Entry 1S00 (X-ray diffraction, 2.60 A resolution); this record covers chains L and M of the 3 polymer chains in the assembly.

Chain L:
Protein: Reaction center protein L chain
Organism: Rhodobacter sphaeroides
Reference sequence: P02954 (RCEL_RHOSH); residues 1-281 here = UniProt positions 1-281
Amino-acid sequence (281 residues; numbered 1 to 281; the number before each row is that of its first residue):
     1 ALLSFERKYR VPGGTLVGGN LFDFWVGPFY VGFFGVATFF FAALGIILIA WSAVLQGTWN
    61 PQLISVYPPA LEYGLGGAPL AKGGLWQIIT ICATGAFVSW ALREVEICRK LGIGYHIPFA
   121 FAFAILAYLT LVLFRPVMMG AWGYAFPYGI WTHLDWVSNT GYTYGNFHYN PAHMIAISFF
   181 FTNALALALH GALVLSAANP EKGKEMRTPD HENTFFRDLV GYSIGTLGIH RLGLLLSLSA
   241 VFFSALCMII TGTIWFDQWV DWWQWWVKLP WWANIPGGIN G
Differences from the reference sequence: engineered mutation Asn-213 (Asp in P02954)
Metal / ion sites: Fe2+: His-190, His-230 (shared with His-219(M), Glu-234(M), His-266(M) of chain M)
Residues lining bound ligands:
  - bacteriochlorophyll a (BCL), molecule 1: Ile-46, Ile-49, Phe-97, Tyr-128, Leu-131, Phe-146, Ile-150, Trp-151, His-153, Leu-154, Trp-156, Val-157
  - bacteriochlorophyll a (BCL), molecule 2: Phe-97, Phe-121, Ala-124, Ile-125, Ala-127, Tyr-128, Leu-131, Trp-156, Val-157, Ser-158, Thr-160, Gly-161, Tyr-162, Asn-166, Phe-167, His-168, His-173, Ala-176, Ile-177, Phe-180, Phe-181, Val-241, Ser-244, Ala-245, Cys-247, Met-248
  - bacteriochlorophyll a (BCL), molecule 3: Val-157, Tyr-162, His-168, Phe-181
  - bacteriochlorophyll a (BCL), molecule 4: His-168, Met-174, Ile-177, Ser-178, Phe-181, Thr-182, Leu-185
  - bacteriopheophytin a (BPH), molecule 1: Thr-38, Phe-41, Ala-42, Gly-45, Ile-46, Ile-49, Ile-89, Cys-92, Ala-93, Ala-96, Phe-97, Trp-100, Glu-104, Ile-117, Ala-120, Phe-121, Phe-123, Ala-124, Tyr-128, Phe-146, Tyr-148, Gly-149, Ile-150, His-153, Phe-180, Ser-237, Leu-238, Val-241
  - bacteriopheophytin a (BPH), molecule 2: Phe-181, Ala-184, Leu-185, Ala-188, Leu-189, Phe-216, Leu-219, Val-220
  - ubiquinone-10 (U10): Ser-178, Phe-179, Thr-182, Ala-186, Leu-189, His-190, Leu-193, Val-194, Glu-212, Asn-213, Phe-216, Val-220, Gly-221, Tyr-222, Ser-223, Ile-224, Gly-225, Thr-226, Ile-229, Leu-232, Leu-236

Chain M:
Protein: Reaction center protein M chain
Organism: Rhodobacter sphaeroides
Reference sequence: P02953 (RCEM_RHOSH); numbering as in UniProt (aligned over 1-307)
Amino-acid sequence (307 residues; row label = number of the first residue in the row):
     1 AEYQNIFSQV QVRGPADLGM TEDVNLANRS GVGPFSTLLG WFGNAQLGPI YLGSLGVLSL
    61 FSGLMWFFTI GIWFWYQAGW NPAVFLRDLF FFSLEPPAPE YGLSFAAPLK EGGLWLIASF
   121 FMFVAVWSWW GRTYLRAQAL GMGKHTAWAF LSAIWLWMVL GFIRPILMGS WSEAVPYGIF
   181 SHLDWTNNFS LVHGNLFYNP FHGLSIAFLY GSALLFAMHG ATILAVSRFG GECELEQIAD
   241 RGTAAERAAL FWRWTMGFNA TMEGIHRWAI WMAVLVTLTG GIGILLSGTV VDNWYVWGQN
   301 HGMAPLN
Not modelled in the structure: 302-307
Differences from the reference sequence: engineered mutation Cys-233 (Arg in P02953)
Metal / ion sites: Fe2+: His-219, Glu-234, His-266 (shared with His-190(L), His-230(L) of chain L)
Residues lining bound ligands:
  - bacteriochlorophyll a (BCL), molecule 1: Trp-66, Met-122, Val-126, Phe-150, Ala-153, Ile-154, Leu-156, Trp-157, Leu-160, Trp-185, Thr-186, Asn-187, Phe-189, Ser-190, Asn-195, Leu-196, Phe-197, Phe-201, His-202, Ser-205, Ile-206, Leu-209, Tyr-210, Val-276, Thr-277, Gly-280, Gly-281, Gly-283, Ile-284
  - bacteriochlorophyll a (BCL), molecule 2: Met-122, Trp-157, Leu-160, Val-175, Ile-179, His-182, Leu-183, Trp-185, Thr-186
  - bacteriochlorophyll a (BCL), molecule 3: Thr-186, Phe-197, Leu-209, Tyr-210
  - bacteriochlorophyll a (BCL), molecule 4: Phe-197, His-202, Gly-203, Ile-206, Ala-207, Tyr-210, Gly-211, Leu-214
  - bacteriopheophytin a (BPH), molecule 1: Ser-59, Leu-60, Gly-63, Leu-64, Trp-66, Phe-67, Ala-125, Val-126, Trp-129, Thr-133, Thr-146, Ala-149, Phe-150, Ser-152, Ala-153, Ala-273, Val-274, Thr-277
  - bacteriopheophytin a (BPH), molecule 2: Tyr-210, Ala-213, Leu-214, Ala-217, Met-218, Trp-252, Thr-255, Met-256
  - spheroidene (SPO): Trp-66, Phe-67, Phe-68, Ile-70, Gly-71, Ile-72, Phe-74, Trp-75, Phe-85, Leu-89, Phe-105, Trp-115, Leu-116, Ser-119, Phe-120, Met-122, Phe-123, Trp-157, Met-158, Leu-160, Gly-161, Phe-162, Trp-171, Val-175, Pro-176, Tyr-177, Gly-178, Ile-179, His-182
  - ubiquinone-10 (U10): Leu-214, Leu-215, Met-218, His-219, Thr-222, Ile-223, Ala-245, Ala-248, Ala-249, Trp-252, Met-256, Phe-258, Asn-259, Ala-260, Thr-261, Met-262, Ile-265, Trp-268, Met-272

Interface between chain L and chain M:
Residue-residue contacts (221):
  Ala-1(L) with Arg-253(M)
  Leu-3(L) with Leu-250(M), hydrophobic; Arg-253(M); Asn-259(M)
  Phe-5(L) with Arg-241(M); Glu-246(M)
  Glu-6(L) with Leu-250(M); Arg-253(M); Trp-254(M), hydrogen bond
  Lys-8(L) with Glu-246(M), salt bridge
  Tyr-9(L) with Thr-243(M), hydrogen bond; Glu-246(M), hydrogen bond; Arg-247(M); Leu-250(M), hydrophobic; Trp-254(M)
  Arg-10(L) with Trp-254(M)
  Trp-25(L) with Trp-254(M)
  Pro-28(L) with Arg-253(M); Trp-254(M); Gly-257(M)
  Phe-29(L) with Trp-254(M); Thr-255(M); Met-256(M); Gly-257(M)
  Tyr-30(L) with Trp-254(M), hydrogen bond (backbone-backbone)
  Trp-100(L) with Thr-255(M)
  Arg-103(L) with Trp-254(M), hydrogen bond (side chain-backbone); Thr-255(M), hydrogen bond (side chain-backbone)
  Glu-104(L) with Phe-251(M); Thr-255(M)
  Ile-107(L) with Phe-251(M), hydrophobic; Trp-254(M); Thr-255(M)
  Cys-108(L) with Phe-251(M), hydrophobic
  Lys-110(L) with Trp-254(M)
  Leu-111(L) with Arg-247(M), hydrogen bond (backbone-side chain); Leu-250(M); Phe-251(M); Trp-254(M), hydrophobic
  Gly-112(L) with Arg-228(M), hydrogen bond (backbone-side chain); Phe-229(M)
  Ile-113(L) with Ala-225(M); Val-226(M), hydrophobic; Arg-228(M); Phe-229(M), hydrophobic; Arg-247(M); Phe-251(M), hydrophobic
  Gly-114(L) with Ala-225(M), hydrogen bond (backbone-backbone); Arg-228(M)
  Tyr-115(L) with Glu-2(M)
  His-116(L) with Gln-4(M), hydrogen bond (side chain-backbone); Ala-221(M); Leu-224(M); Ala-225(M)
  Ile-117(L) with Ala-221(M); Thr-222(M); Phe-251(M), hydrophobic; Trp-252(M), hydrophobic
  Trp-151(L) with Phe-197(M)
  Leu-154(L) with Phe-197(M)
  Asp-155(L) with Tyr-198(M)
  Val-157(L) with Phe-197(M), hydrophobic
  Ser-158(L) with Asn-195(M); Phe-197(M)
  Tyr-162(L) with Asn-187(M), hydrogen bond; Leu-191(M)
  Asn-166(L) with Leu-183(M); Asn-187(M)
  His-168(L) with Leu-183(M), hydrogen bond (side chain-backbone); Thr-186(M); Asn-187(M)
  Tyr-169(L) with Phe-180(M); Asp-184(M), hydrogen bond
  Met-174(L) with Phe-180(M), hydrophobic; Leu-183(M), hydrophobic
  Phe-180(L) with Leu-209(M); Ala-213(M), hydrophobic
  Phe-181(L) with Leu-209(M), hydrophobic
  Asn-183(L) with Ser-212(M), hydrogen bond (side chain-backbone); Ala-213(M); Phe-216(M)
  Ala-184(L) with Ala-273(M)
  Ala-186(L) with Phe-216(M)
  Leu-187(L) with Ser-212(M); Phe-216(M); Ala-269(M), hydrophobic
  Ala-188(L) with Ile-270(M); Ala-273(M), hydrophobic
  His-190(L) with Phe-216(M); His-219(M), hydrogen bond; Glu-234(M), salt bridge; His-266(M), hydrogen bond
  Gly-191(L) with His-266(M)
  Ala-192(L) with His-145(M); Thr-146(M); Ile-270(M), hydrophobic
  Leu-193(L) with Met-142(M), hydrophobic
  Val-194(L) with Glu-234(M); Leu-235(M); His-266(M)
  Leu-195(L) with His-145(M); Glu-263(M); His-266(M); Arg-267(M); Ile-270(M), hydrophobic
  Ser-196(L) with Met-142(M); Gly-143(M), hydrogen bond (backbone-backbone); His-145(M)
  Ala-197(L) with Leu-235(M), hydrophobic
  Ala-198(L) with Leu-235(M)
  Asn-199(L) with Gly-143(M); His-145(M); Glu-263(M), hydrogen bond; Arg-267(M)
  Pro-200(L) with Gly-141(M); Gly-143(M)
  Glu-201(L) with Gln-138(M); Gly-141(M), hydrogen bond (backbone-backbone); Met-142(M); Lys-144(M), salt bridge
  Lys-204(L) with Gly-141(M)
  Met-206(L) with Leu-235(M); Ala-239(M), hydrophobic
  Arg-207(L) with Glu-22(M), salt bridge; Leu-140(M), hydrogen bond (side chain-backbone); Gly-141(M); Met-142(M); Leu-235(M)
  Thr-208(L) with Leu-235(M)
  Pro-209(L) with Leu-235(M)
  Asp-210(L) with Met-20(M)
  His-211(L) with Met-20(M); Glu-22(M), salt bridge; Leu-140(M); Met-142(M)
  Glu-212(L) with Leu-235(M)
  Thr-214(L) with Gly-19(M); Met-20(M), hydrogen bond (side chain-backbone); Arg-29(M); Leu-140(M)
  Phe-215(L) with Thr-133(M); Arg-136(M); Ala-137(M); Leu-140(M), hydrophobic; Met-142(M), hydrophobic; Thr-146(M)
  Arg-217(L) with Asn-44(M); Gln-46(M); Gly-48(M); Pro-49(M); Ile-50(M)
  Asp-218(L) with Val-24(M); Arg-29(M), salt bridge; Pro-49(M); Ile-50(M); Tyr-51(M), hydrogen bond (backbone-backbone); Arg-132(M), hydrogen bond (backbone-side chain); Arg-136(M)
  Leu-219(L) with Trp-129(M); Arg-132(M), hydrogen bond (backbone-side chain); Thr-133(M)
  Val-220(L) with Ile-50(M)
  Gly-221(L) with Leu-47(M); Gly-48(M), hydrogen bond (backbone-backbone); Pro-49(M); Ile-50(M)
  Tyr-222(L) with Leu-39(M), hydrophobic; Gly-43(M); Asn-44(M), hydrogen bond (side chain-backbone); Gln-46(M)
  Ser-223(L) with Asn-44(M)
  Ile-224(L) with Gly-43(M); Asn-44(M), hydrogen bond (backbone-backbone)
  Gly-225(L) with Asn-44(M)
  Thr-226(L) with Glu-232(M), hydrogen bond (side chain-backbone)
  Leu-227(L) with Asn-5(M); Leu-224(M), hydrophobic; Glu-232(M)
  Gly-228(L) with Phe-42(M)
  Ile-229(L) with Phe-216(M)
  His-230(L) with His-219(M), hydrogen bond; Gly-220(M); Ile-223(M); Glu-234(M), salt bridge
  Arg-231(L) with Asn-5(M), hydrogen bond (side chain-backbone); Ile-6(M), hydrogen bond (side chain-backbone); Phe-7(M); Ser-8(M), hydrogen bond; Trp-41(M), hydrogen bond (side chain-backbone); Phe-42(M), hydrogen bond (side chain-backbone)
  Leu-232(L) with Phe-42(M), hydrophobic
  Gly-233(L) with Phe-216(M)
  Leu-234(L) with Ala-217(M); Leu-224(M), hydrophobic
  Leu-235(L) with Phe-42(M), hydrophobic
  Ser-237(L) with Ala-213(M); Ala-217(M)
  Trp-263(L) with Phe-90(M), hydrophobic; Phe-180(M), hydrophobic
  Trp-266(L) with Leu-86(M), hydrogen bond (side chain-backbone); Arg-87(M), hydrogen bond (side chain-backbone)
  Val-267(L) with Arg-87(M); Phe-91(M), hydrophobic
  Trp-272(L) with Ala-83(M); Leu-86(M), hydrophobic; Arg-87(M), hydrogen bond (backbone-side chain)
  Ile-275(L) with Asn-81(M); Ala-83(M), hydrophobic; Val-84(M), hydrophobic; Arg-87(M), hydrogen bond (backbone-side chain)
  Gly-277(L) with Arg-87(M), hydrogen bond (backbone-side chain)
  Gly-278(L) with Gln-77(M), hydrogen bond (backbone-backbone); Val-84(M); Asp-88(M)
  Ile-279(L) with Asp-88(M), hydrogen bond (backbone-side chain); Phe-91(M); Phe-92(M), hydrophobic
  Asn-280(L) with Arg-87(M), hydrogen bond (backbone-side chain); Asp-88(M), hydrogen bond; Phe-91(M)
  Gly-281(L) with Arg-87(M)
Also at the interface, not in a pair above, chain L (98 interface residues in all): Ala-120, Leu-189, Leu-238, Gln-264, Pro-276
Also at the interface, not in a pair above, chain M (102 interface residues in all): Asp-17, Ala-78, Ala-149, Tyr-210, Ser-227, Cys-233, Ile-238, Ala-249, Met-272, Val-276

Overview:
Chain L and chain M form an interface of 98 and 102 residues respectively; the contacts include 43 hydrogen
bonds and 7 salt bridges. Polar pairs include Lys-8(L)/Glu-246(M), His-190(L)/Glu-234(M) and
Glu-201(L)/Lys-144(M). Bacteriochlorophyll a and bacteriopheophytin a are bound between chain L and chain M.
Here chain L is Reaction center protein L chain and chain M is Reaction center protein M chain, both from
Rhodobacter sphaeroides. Entry 1S00 (Photosynthetic reaction center double mutant from rhodobacter sphaeroides
with asp L213 replaced with asn and arg ...) was determined by X-ray diffraction together with 1RVJ, 1RY5,
1RZH and 1RZZ from the same study.
